Entry 5XYU (electron microscopy, 3.45 A resolution); this record covers chains A and I of the 20 polymer chains in the assembly.

== Chain A ==
Molecule: 16S RNA
Source organism: Mycobacterium smegmatis (strain ATCC 700084 / mc(2)155)
Sequence (1528 nucleotides; each row starts with the number of its first residue):
     1 UUUUUGUUUGGAGAGUUUGAUCCUGGCUCAGGACGAACGCUGGCGGCGUG
    51 CUUAACACAUGCAAGUCGAACGGAAAGGCCCUUUCGGGGGUACUCGAGUG
   101 GCGAACGGGUGAGUAACACGUGGGUGAUCUGCCCUGCACUUUGGGAUAAG
   151 CCUGGGAAACUGGGUCUAAUACCGAAUACACCCUGCUGGUCGCAUGGCCU
   201 GGUAGGGGAAAGCUUUUGCGGUGUGGGAUGGGCCCGCGGCCUAUCAGCUU
   251 GUUGGUGGGGUGAUGGCCUACCAAGGCGACGACGGGUAGCCGGCCUGAGA
   301 GGGUGACCGGCCACACUGGGACUGAGAUACGGCCCAGACUCCUACGGGAG
   351 GCAGCAGUGGGGAAUAUUGCACAAUGGGCGCAAGCCUGAUGCAGCGACGC
   401 CGCGUGAGGGAUGACGGCCUUCGGGUUGUAAACCUCUUUCAGCACAGACG
   451 AAGCGCAAGUGACGGUAUGUGCAGAAGAAGGACCGGCCAACUACGUGCCA
   501 GCAGCCGCGGUAAUACGUAGGGUCCGAGCGUUGUCCGGAAUUACUGGGCG
   551 UAAAGAGCUCGUAGGUGGUUUGUCGCGUUGUUCGUGAAAACUCACAGCUU
   601 AACUGUGGGCGUGCGGGCGAUACGGGCAGACUAGAGUACUGCAGGGGAGA
   651 CUGGAAUUCCUGGUGUAGCGGUGGAAUGCGCAGAUAUCAGGAGGAACACC
   701 GGUGGCGAAGGCGGGUCUCUGGGCAGUAACUGACGCUGAGGAGCGAAAGC
   751 GUGGGGAGCGAACAGGAUUAGAUACCCUGGUAGUCCACGCCGUAAACGGU
   801 GGGUACUAGGUGUGGGUUUCCUUCCUUGGGAUCCGUGCCGUAGCUAACGC
   851 AUUAAGUACCCCGCCUGGGGAGUACGGCCGCAAGGCUAAAACUCAAAGGA
   901 AUUGACGGGGGCCCGCACAAGCGGCGGAGCAUGUGGAUUAAUUCGAUGCA
   951 ACGCGAAGAACCUUACCUGGGUUUGACAUGCACAGGACGCCGGCAGAGAU
  1001 GUCGGUUCCCUUGUGGCCUGUGUGCAGGUGGUGCAUGGCUGUCGUCAGCU
  1051 CGUGUCGUGAGAUGUUGGGUUAAGUCCCGCAACGAGCGCAACCCUUGUCU
  1101 CAUGUUGCCAGCACGUUAUGGUGGGGACUCGUGAGAGACUGCCGGGGUCA
  1151 ACUCGGAGGAAGGUGGGGAUGACGUCAAGUCAUCAUGCCCCUUAUGUCCA
  1201 GGGCUUCACACAUGCUACAAUGGCCGGUACAAAGGGCUGCGAUGCCGUGA
  1251 GGUGGAGCGAAUCCUUUCAAAGCCGGUCUCAGUUCGGAUCGGGGUCUGCA
  1301 ACUCGACCCCGUGAAGUCGGAGUCGCUAGUAAUCGCAGAUCAGCAACGCU
  1351 GCGGUGAAUACGUUCCCGGGCCUUGUACACACCGCCCGUCACGUCAUGAA
  1401 AGUCGGUAACACCCGAAGCCGGUGGCCUAACCCUUGUGGAGGGAGCCGUC
  1451 GAAGGUGGGAUCGGCGAUUGGGACGAAGUCGUAACAAGGUAGCCGUACCG
  1501 GAAGGUGCGGCUGGAUCACCUCCUUUCU
Disordered / not traced: 1-8, 75-95, 161-163, 215-217, 420-426, 451-458, 494, 628, 820-827, 980-992, 1005-1024, 1066-1080, 1113-1123, 1144-1151, 1266-1268, 1434-1438, 1457, 1516-1528
Metal / ion sites: Mg2+ site 1 near U17 (its only coordinating residue here); Mg2+ site 2 near G25 (its only coordinating residue here); Mg2+ site 3 near A105 (its only coordinating residue here); Mg2+ site 4: A112, G113, G289; Mg2+ site 5: G299, G538; Mg2+ site 6 near A315 (its only coordinating residue here); Mg2+ site 7: C330, C352; Mg2+ site 8 near A540 (its only coordinating residue here); Mg2+ site 9: A552, A553, A554; Mg2+ site 10 near C558 (its only coordinating residue here); Mg2+ site 11 near A728 (its only coordinating residue here); Mg2+ site 12: A739, G740; 16 more Mg2+ sites not listed

== Chain I ==
Protein: 30S ribosomal protein S9
Source organism: Mycobacterium smegmatis (strain ATCC 700084 / mc(2)155)
UniProt: A0QSP9 (RS9_MYCS2); residue numbers follow UniProt; this construct covers 1-150
Sequence (150 residues; each row starts with the number of its first residue):
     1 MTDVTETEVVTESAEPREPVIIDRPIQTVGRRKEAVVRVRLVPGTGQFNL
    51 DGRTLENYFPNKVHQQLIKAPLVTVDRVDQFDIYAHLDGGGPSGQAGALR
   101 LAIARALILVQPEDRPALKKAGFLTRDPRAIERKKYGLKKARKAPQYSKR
Disordered / not traced: 1-24, 149-150

== Chain A / chain I interface ==
Pairs across the interface (102):
  G924(A) - Gln146(I)  base contact
  C949(A) - Tyr147(I)  hydrogen bond to the sugar
  A950(A) - Tyr147(I)  phosphate contact
  G1097(A) - Arg126(I)  hydrogen bond to the phosphate
  G1097(A) - Pro128(I)  sugar contact
  U1098(A) - Arg31(I)  sugar contact
  U1098(A) - Arg105(I)  hydrogen bond to the phosphate
  U1098(A) - Arg126(I)  phosphate contact
  C1099(A) - Val29(I)  phosphate contact
  C1099(A) - Arg31(I)  salt bridge to the phosphate
  C1099(A) - Arg105(I)  salt bridge to the phosphate
  C1108(A) - Arg38(I)  phosphate contact
  A1110(A) - Gln27(I)  sugar contact
  A1110(A) - Arg40(I)  hydrogen bond to the phosphate
  A1110(A) - His86(I)  salt bridge to the phosphate
  G1111(A) - Arg40(I)  salt bridge to the phosphate
  A1127(A) - Gln27(I)  base contact
  C1128(A) - Gln27(I)  sugar contact
  C1128(A) - Arg38(I)  hydrogen bond to the base
  U1129(A) - Val29(I)  phosphate contact
  U1129(A) - Val36(I)  sugar contact
  U1129(A) - Arg38(I)  hydrogen bond to the base
  C1130(A) - Arg31(I)  salt bridge to the phosphate
  C1130(A) - Val36(I)  phosphate contact
  G1158(A) - Lys119(I)  phosphate contact
  G1159(A) - Lys119(I)  hydrogen bond to the base
  A1160(A) - Leu124(I)  sugar contact
  A1160(A) - Arg126(I)  sugar contact
  A1161(A) - Thr125(I)  phosphate contact
  G1165(A) - Pro128(I)  base contact
  G1166(A) - Glu132(I)  sugar contact
  G1167(A) - Glu132(I)  sugar contact
  G1167(A) - Lys135(I)  hydrogen bond to the phosphate
  G1168(A) - Arg133(I)  hydrogen bond to the sugar
  G1168(A) - Lys135(I)  salt bridge to the phosphate
  A1169(A) - Tyr136(I)  hydrogen bond to the phosphate
  U1213(A) - Lys139(I)  phosphate contact
  U1213(A) - Gln146(I)  phosphate contact
  U1213(A) - Tyr147(I)  phosphate contact
  U1213(A) - Ser148(I)  phosphate contact
  G1214(A) - Lys139(I)  salt bridge to the phosphate
  G1214(A) - Gln146(I)  phosphate contact
  A1229(A) - Arg53(I)  phosphate contact
  C1230(A) - Arg53(I)  salt bridge to the phosphate
  C1230(A) - Tyr58(I)  sugar contact
  C1230(A) - Gly90(I)  sugar contact
  A1231(A) - Leu87(I)  phosphate contact
  A1231(A) - Asp88(I)  phosphate contact
  A1231(A) - Gly89(I)  hydrogen bond to the phosphate
  A1231(A) - Gly90(I)  sugar contact
  A1231(A) - Gln95(I)  hydrogen bond to the phosphate
  A1232(A) - Glu34(I)  phosphate contact
  A1232(A) - Gly89(I)  phosphate contact
  A1233(A) - Glu34(I)  phosphate contact
  C1273(A) - Pro60(I)  sugar contact
  C1324(A) - Gln146(I)  hydrogen bond to the sugar
  C1324(A) - Tyr147(I)  phosphate contact
  G1325(A) - Lys143(I)  sugar contact
  G1325(A) - Ala144(I)  phosphate contact
  G1325(A) - Pro145(I)  sugar contact
  G1325(A) - Tyr147(I)  phosphate contact
  C1326(A) - Arg142(I)  phosphate contact
  U1327(A) - Arg142(I)  salt bridge to the phosphate
  A1328(A) - Arg142(I)  salt bridge to the phosphate
  G1329(A) - Arg32(I)  hydrogen bond to the base
  G1329(A) - Lys33(I)  base contact
  G1329(A) - Arg129(I)  hydrogen bond to the base
  G1329(A) - Ala130(I)  sugar contact
  G1329(A) - Ile131(I)  sugar contact
  U1330(A) - Ile131(I)  phosphate contact
  U1330(A) - Glu132(I)  hydrogen bond to the phosphate
  U1330(A) - Arg142(I)  phosphate contact
  A1331(A) - Lys140(I)  phosphate contact
  A1331(A) - Arg142(I)  phosphate contact
  A1331(A) - Lys143(I)  hydrogen bond to the phosphate
  A1332(A) - Lys140(I)  salt bridge to the phosphate
  A1332(A) - Lys143(I)  phosphate contact
  U1333(A) - Lys140(I)  salt bridge to the phosphate
  C1349(A) - Lys139(I)  phosphate contact
  U1350(A) - Lys134(I)  salt bridge to the phosphate
  U1350(A) - Tyr136(I)  phosphate contact
  U1350(A) - Gly137(I)  hydrogen bond to the phosphate
  G1351(A) - Arg133(I)  salt bridge to the phosphate
  G1351(A) - Lys134(I)  salt bridge to the phosphate
  G1351(A) - Lys135(I)  phosphate contact
  G1351(A) - Tyr136(I)  phosphate contact
  C1352(A) - Arg133(I)  phosphate contact
  C1352(A) - Lys134(I)  hydrogen bond to the phosphate
  G1353(A) - Glu34(I)  phosphate contact
  G1353(A) - Ile131(I)  base contact
  G1354(A) - Lys33(I)  phosphate contact
  G1354(A) - Gly90(I)  phosphate contact
  G1354(A) - Gly91(I)  phosphate contact
  G1354(A) - Pro92(I)  phosphate contact
  G1354(A) - Ile131(I)  phosphate contact
  U1355(A) - Lys33(I)  salt bridge to the phosphate
  U1355(A) - Gly91(I)  phosphate contact
  U1355(A) - Pro92(I)  phosphate contact
  U1355(A) - Ser93(I)  hydrogen bond to the phosphate
  U1355(A) - Gly94(I)  hydrogen bond to the phosphate
  G1356(A) - Lys33(I)  base contact
  G1356(A) - Ser93(I)  hydrogen bond to the phosphate
Other interface residues (no listed pair), chain A (51 interface residues in all): U1096, C1109, A1212
Other interface residues (no listed pair), chain I (50 interface residues in all): Arg115, Asp127, Leu138, Ala141

== Summary ==
The interface between chain A and chain I involves 51 residues on one side and 50 on the other; the contacts
include 22 hydrogen bonds and 16 salt bridges. Polar contacts include C1128(A)-Arg38(I), U1129(A)-Arg38(I) and
G1159(A)-Lys119(I).
Here chain A is 16S RNA and chain I is 30S ribosomal protein S9, both from Mycobacterium smegmatis (strain
ATCC 700084 / mc(2)155). Entry 5XYU (Small subunit of Mycobacterium smegmatis ribosome) was determined by
electron microscopy together with 5XYM from the same study.
